PDB entry 5K23 | X-ray diffraction, 2.96 A resolution | chains A and C

[Chain A]
Molecule: Protein tyrosine phosphatase type IVA 2
Source organism: Homo sapiens
Notes: EC 3.1.3.48
UniProt: Q12974 (TP4A2_HUMAN); residues 1-167 here = UniProt positions 1-167
Sequence (189 residues; each row starts with the number of its first residue; numbers below 1 keep their minus sign (Met-21 is residue -21)):
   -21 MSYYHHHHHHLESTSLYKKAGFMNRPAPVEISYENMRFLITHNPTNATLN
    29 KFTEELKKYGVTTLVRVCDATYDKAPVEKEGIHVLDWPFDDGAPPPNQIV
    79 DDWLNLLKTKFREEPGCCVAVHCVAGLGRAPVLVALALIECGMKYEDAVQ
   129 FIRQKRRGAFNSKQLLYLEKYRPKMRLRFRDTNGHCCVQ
Not modelled in the structure: -21 to 0, 157-167
Sequence notes: initiating methionine (-21); expression tag (-20 to 0)
Disulfides: Cys46-Cys101
What the authors report for this chain:
  - catalytic residues: Cys101
  - conformationally variable residues (side-chain flip): Cys101, Ala103

[Chain C]
Molecule: Metal transporter CNNM3
Source organism: Homo sapiens
UniProt: Q8NE01 (CNNM3_HUMAN); residues 309-452 here = UniProt positions 309-452
Sequence (155 residues; numbered 298 to 452; the number before each row is that of its first residue):
   298 GPLNMIQGVLELRCRTVEDVLTPLEDCFMLDASTVLDFGVLASIMQSGHT
   348 RIPVYEEERSNIVDMLYLKDLAFVDPEDCTPLSTITRFYNHPLHFVFNDT
   398 KLDAVLEEFKRGKSHLAIVQKVNNEGEGDPFYEVLGLVTLEDVIEEIIRS
   448 EILDE
Not modelled in the structure: 447-452
Sequence notes: expression tag (298-308)

[How chain A and chain C interact]
Pairs across the interface (33; chain A residue first):
  Met1(A) - Phe392(C)
  Met1(A) - Val393(C)  hydrophobic
  Met1(A) - Glu405(C)  hydrogen bond (backbone-side chain)
  Asn2(A) - Leu390(C)
  Asn2(A) - His391(C)
  Asn2(A) - Phe392(C)  hydrogen bond (backbone-backbone)
  Arg3(A) - Pro389(C)
  Arg3(A) - Leu390(C)  hydrogen bond (side chain-backbone)
  Arg3(A) - His391(C)
  Pro4(A) - Leu390(C)
  Asp69(A) - Gly425(C)
  Asp69(A) - Asp426(C)  hydrogen bond (side chain-backbone)
  Gly70(A) - Glu424(C)
  Gly70(A) - Gly425(C)
  Gly70(A) - Asp426(C)  hydrogen bond (backbone-side chain)
  Ala103(A) - Pro427(C)
  Leu105(A) - Pro427(C)
  Leu105(A) - Phe428(C)
  Leu105(A) - Tyr429(C)
  Gly106(A) - Asp426(C)
  Arg107(A) - Asp426(C)  salt bridge
  Arg134(A) - Tyr429(C)
  Arg135(A) - Phe394(C)
  Arg135(A) - Asp396(C)  salt bridge
  Arg135(A) - Tyr429(C)  hydrogen bond (backbone-side chain)
  Gly136(A) - Pro427(C)
  Ala137(A) - Pro427(C)
  Phe138(A) - Pro427(C)
  Asn139(A) - Glu424(C)  hydrogen bond (side chain-backbone)
  Asn139(A) - Gly425(C)  hydrogen bond (side chain-backbone)
  Asn139(A) - Asp426(C)
  Asn139(A) - Pro427(C)
  Gln142(A) - Asp426(C)
Also at the interface, not in a pair above, chain C (16 interface residues in all): Ala414, Val419

[In short]
17 residues of chain A face 16 of chain C across their interface; the contacts include 1 covalent bond, 8
hydrogen bonds and 2 salt bridges. Polar contacts include Arg107(A)-Asp426(C), Arg135(A)-Asp396(C) and
Met1(A)-Glu405(C). The paper reports the catalytic residue Cys101(A); conformational variability at Cys101(A)
and Ala103(A).
Chain A is Protein tyrosine phosphatase type IVA 2 and chain C is Metal transporter CNNM3, both from Homo
sapiens; the structure, Crystal structure of the complex between human phosphatase PRL-2 in the oxidized state
with the Bateman ..., was determined by X-ray diffraction together with 5TSR, 5K24 and 5K25 from the same
study.
